Entry 4FZL (X-ray diffraction, 1.46 A resolution); this record covers chain A.

[Chain A]
Name: Bacteriocin
Source organism: Pseudomonas syringae pv. tomato
UniProt: Q88A25 (Q88A25_PSESM); numbering as in UniProt (aligned over 38-276)
Chain sequence (247 residues; row label = number of the first residue in the row):
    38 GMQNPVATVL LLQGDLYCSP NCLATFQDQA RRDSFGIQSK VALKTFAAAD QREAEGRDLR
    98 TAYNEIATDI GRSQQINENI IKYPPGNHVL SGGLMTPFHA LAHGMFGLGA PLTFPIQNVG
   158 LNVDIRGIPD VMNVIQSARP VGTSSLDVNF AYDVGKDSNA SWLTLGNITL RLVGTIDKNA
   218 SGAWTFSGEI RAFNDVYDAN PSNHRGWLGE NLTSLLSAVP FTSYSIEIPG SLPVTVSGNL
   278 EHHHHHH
Disordered / not traced: 277-284
Sequence notes: expression tag (277-284)
Metal / ion sites: Ca2+: Leu202, Asn204, Asp232 (together with 1,2-ethanediol)

[Summary]
Leu202, Asn204 and Asp232 coordinate Ca2+.
Chain A is Bacteriocin (Pseudomonas syringae pv. tomato); the structure, High resolution structure of
truncated bacteriocin syringacin M from Pseudomonas syringae pv. tomato DC3000, was determined by X-ray
diffraction, deposited together with 4FZM and 4FZN.
